Entry 4YGI (X-ray diffraction, 2.60 A resolution); this record covers chains A and B.

# Chain A
Molecule: Histone-lysine N-methyltransferase, H3 lysine-9 specific SUVH5
From: Arabidopsis thaliana
Notes: EC 2.1.1.43; fragment: suvh5 sra domain
UniProtKB: O82175 (SUVH5_ARATH); residues 362-528 here = UniProt positions 362-528
Chain sequence (167 residues; row label = number of the first residue in the row):
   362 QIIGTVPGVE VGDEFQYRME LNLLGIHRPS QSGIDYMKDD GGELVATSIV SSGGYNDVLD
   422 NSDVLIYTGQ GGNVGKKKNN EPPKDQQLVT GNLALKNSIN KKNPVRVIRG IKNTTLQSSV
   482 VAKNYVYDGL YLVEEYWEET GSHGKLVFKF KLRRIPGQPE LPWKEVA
Unresolved in the structure: 439-441, 474-483, 525-528
What the authors report for this chain:
  - binding site for Polydeoxyribonucleotide (chain B): Gln-392, Ser-393, Gly-394, Val-411 to Val-419, Tyr-428, Gln-431
  - conformationally variable residues (loop rearrangement): Gly-414 to Asp-418
  - specificity-determining residues: Ser-393, Tyr-416, Asp-418, Gln-431

# Chain B
Molecule: Polydeoxyribonucleotide
Sequence (11 nucleotides; numbered 1 to 11; the number before each row is that of its first residue):
     1 ACTAXGTAGT T
Unresolved in the structure: 11
Modified positions: 5HC (2'-deoxy-5-(hydroxymethyl)cytidine 5'-(dihydrogen phosphate)) at position 5

# Chain A / chain B interface
Pairs across the interface (25; chain A residue first):
  Tyr-378(A) / DT7(B)  phosphate contact
  Tyr-378(A) / DA8(B)  hydrogen bond to the phosphate
  Arg-379(A) / DG6(B)  sugar contact
  Arg-379(A) / DT7(B)  hydrogen bond to the phosphate
  Ser-391(A) / DA4(B)  base contact
  Ser-391(A) / DG6(B)  sugar contact
  Gln-392(A) / DA4(B)  hydrogen bond to the base
  Gln-392(A) / 5HC_5(B)  sugar contact
  Gln-392(A) / DG6(B)  sugar contact
  Ser-393(A) / DA4(B)  phosphate contact
  Ser-393(A) / 5HC_5(B)  phosphate contact
  Gly-394(A) / 5HC_5(B)  hydrogen bond to the phosphate
  Ile-395(A) / 5HC_5(B)  base contact
  Val-411(A) / 5HC_5(B)  base contact
  Ser-412(A) / 5HC_5(B)  base contact
  Ser-413(A) / 5HC_5(B)  base contact
  Gly-414(A) / 5HC_5(B)  base contact
  Gly-415(A) / 5HC_5(B)  base contact
  Tyr-416(A) / 5HC_5(B)  hydrogen bond to the phosphate
  Asp-418(A) / 5HC_5(B)  base contact
  Tyr-428(A) / 5HC_5(B)  base contact
  Thr-429(A) / 5HC_5(B)  base contact
  Gln-431(A) / 5HC_5(B)  phosphate contact
  Tyr-486(A) / DG6(B)  sugar contact
  Tyr-486(A) / DT7(B)  hydrogen bond to the phosphate
Other interface residues (no listed pair), chain A (21 interface residues in all): Gln-377, Gly-430, Gly-432

# In short
Chain A and chain B form an interface of 21 and 5 residues respectively, with 6 hydrogen bonds. Among the
polar pairs are Gln-392(A)/DA4(B), Tyr-378(A)/DA8(B) and Arg-379(A)/DT7(B). From the paper: a binding site for
Polydeoxyribonucleotide (chain B) at Gln-392(A), Ser-393(A) and Gly-394(A) among others; specificity
determinants Ser-393(A), Tyr-416(A) and Asp-418(A) among others.
Here chain A is Histone-lysine N-methyltransferase, H3 lysine-9 specific SUVH5 (Arabidopsis thaliana) and
chain B is Polydeoxyribonucleotide. Entry 4YGI (Crystal Structure of SUVH5 SRA bound to fully
hydroxymethylated CG DNA) was determined by X-ray diffraction.
